Entry 7CVO (X-ray diffraction, 2.60 A resolution); this record covers chains A and B of the 4 polymer chains in the assembly.

== Chain A ==
Molecule: Chimera of Nuclear transcription factor Y subunit C-4 and Zinc finger protein CONSTANS
From: Arabidopsis thaliana
UniProtKB: chimeric construct of Q9FMV5, Q39057: residues 72-156 from Q9FMV5 (NFYC4_ARATH) positions 72-156 (same numbers); residues 290-357 from Q39057 positions 290-357 (same numbers)
Sequence (165 residues; row label = number of the first residue in the row; note: 121 numbers in that range are skipped by the numbering (no residue carries them; nothing is unmodelled there)):
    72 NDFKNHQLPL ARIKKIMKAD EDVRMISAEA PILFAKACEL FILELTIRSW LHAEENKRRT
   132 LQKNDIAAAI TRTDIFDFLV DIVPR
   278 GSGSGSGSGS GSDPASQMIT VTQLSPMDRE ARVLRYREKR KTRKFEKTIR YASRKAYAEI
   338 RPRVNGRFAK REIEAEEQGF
Unresolved in the structure: 72-76, 278-297, 348-357
Differences from the reference sequence: linker (278-289)

== Chain B ==
Molecule: Nuclear transcription factor Y subunit B-3
From: Arabidopsis thaliana
UniProtKB: O23310 (NFYB3_ARATH); numbering as in UniProt (aligned over 18-120)
Sequence (103 residues; row label = number of the first residue in the row):
    18 STREQDRFLP IANVSRIMKK ALPANAKISK DAKETVQECV SEFISFITGE ASDKCQREKR
    78 KTINGDDLLW AMTTLGFEDY VEPLKVYLQK YREVEGEKTT TAG
Unresolved in the structure: 18-22, 111-120
Swiss-Prot annotation at these positions:
  - DNA-binding region: L26 to S32
  - region: V53 to I64 (Subunit association domain (SAD))

== Interface between chain A and chain B ==
Contacting residue pairs (125):
  H77(A) with Y108(B), hydrogen bond
  Q78(A) with N30(B), hydrogen bond (backbone-side chain); R33(B), hydrogen bond; I34(B)
  L79(A) with L26(B), hydrophobic; N30(B)
  P80(A) with P27(B); N30(B)
  R83(A) with D23(B), salt bridge; F25(B), hydrogen bond (side chain-backbone); L26(B)
  K86(A) with D23(B), hydrogen bond (side chain-backbone)
  I87(A) with R24(B); L26(B), hydrophobic; S58(B); I61(B), hydrophobic; S62(B)
  M88(A) with I61(B), hydrophobic; T65(B)
  D91(A) with G66(B); S69(B)
  D93(A) with S69(B); Q73(B)
  V94(A) with T65(B); I80(B), hydrophobic
  R95(A) with K78(B)
  M96(A) with K78(B), hydrogen bond (backbone-backbone); T79(B); I80(B), hydrogen bond (backbone-backbone)
  I97(A) with I80(B)
  S98(A) with T79(B); I80(B), hydrogen bond (backbone-backbone); N81(B); G82(B)
  E100(A) with G82(B), hydrogen bond (side chain-backbone); R109(B), salt bridge
  A101(A) with L85(B)
  I103(A) with Y104(B); Y108(B)
  L104(A) with G82(B); L85(B), hydrophobic; L86(B), hydrophobic; L101(B); L105(B), hydrophobic
  F105(A) with I61(B); I64(B), hydrophobic; T65(B); L85(B), hydrophobic
  K107(A) with L101(B); Y104(B)
  A108(A) with F60(B); L101(B), hydrophobic
  C109(A) with V57(B), hydrophobic; I61(B), hydrophobic
  E110(A) with I34(B)
  L111(A) with Y97(B)
  F112(A) with C56(B); V57(B); F60(B), hydrophobic; Y97(B)
  I113(A) with I34(B), hydrophobic; M35(B), hydrophobic; V57(B), hydrophobic
  L114(A) with I34(B); A38(B)
  E115(A) with Y97(B), hydrogen bond
  L116(A) with C56(B), hydrophobic
  T117(A) with M35(B); A38(B); L39(B)
  I118(A) with A38(B), hydrophobic
  W121(A) with L39(B), hydrophobic; P40(B); A43(B), hydrophobic
  R130(A) with N42(B); A43(B); K44(B), hydrogen bond (backbone-backbone)
  T131(A) with K44(B); S46(B)
  L132(A) with M35(B), hydrophobic; K44(B), hydrogen bond (backbone-backbone); I45(B); S46(B), hydrogen bond (backbone-side chain); A49(B)
  Q133(A) with S46(B); A49(B)
  K134(A) with D48(B), hydrogen bond (backbone-side chain); A49(B); T52(B)
  I137(A) with T52(B); V53(B), hydrophobic
  I141(A) with C56(B), hydrophobic
  I146(A) with L92(B); G93(B); F94(B), hydrophobic
  F147(A) with F94(B), hydrophobic
  F149(A) with E59(B); F60(B); F63(B), hydrophobic; F94(B), hydrophobic
  L150(A) with C56(B), hydrophobic; E59(B)
  I153(A) with T52(B); E55(B); C56(B), hydrophobic; E59(B)
  V298(A) with W87(B); T90(B)
  Q300(A) with T90(B); T91(B); G93(B)
  L301(A) with T91(B), hydrogen bond (backbone-backbone)
  R306(A) with L92(B)
  R309(A) with E67(B), salt bridge; W87(B); T91(B)
  V310(A) with F63(B), hydrophobic
  R312(A) with D70(B), salt bridge
  Y313(A) with E59(B), hydrogen bond; S62(B); F63(B), hydrophobic
  R317(A) with E59(B), salt bridge
  R320(A) with E59(B), salt bridge; S62(B), hydrogen bond
  F322(A) with R24(B)
Other interface residues (no listed pair), chain A (59 interface residues in all): I84, V154, T299
Other interface residues (no listed pair), chain B (59 interface residues in all): V31, K37, M89

== Overview ==
Chain A and chain B each contribute 59 residues to their interface; the contacts include 17 hydrogen bonds and
6 salt bridges. Polar pairs include R83(A)-D23(B), E100(A)-R109(B) and R309(A)-E67(B). UniProt lists a
DNA-binding region on chain B.
Chain A is Chimera of Nuclear transcription factor Y subunit C-4 and Zinc finger protein CONSTANS and chain B
is Nuclear transcription factor Y subunit B-3, both from Arabidopsis thaliana; the structure, crystal
structure of Arabidopsis CO CCT domain in complex with NF-YB3/YC4 and FT CORE2 DNA, was determined by X-ray
diffraction, deposited together with 7CVQ.
